1Z7Z - chains 2 and I of the 6 polymer chains in the assembly; structure by electron microscopy, 8.00 A resolution (low resolution: residue-level contacts below are approximate; hydrogen-bond / salt-bridge calls are withheld).

# Chain 2
Molecule: human coxsackievirus A21
From: Human coxsackievirus A21
Notes: fragment: Viral Protein 2 residues 2010-2272
Amino-acid sequence (272 residues; row label = number of the first residue in the row):
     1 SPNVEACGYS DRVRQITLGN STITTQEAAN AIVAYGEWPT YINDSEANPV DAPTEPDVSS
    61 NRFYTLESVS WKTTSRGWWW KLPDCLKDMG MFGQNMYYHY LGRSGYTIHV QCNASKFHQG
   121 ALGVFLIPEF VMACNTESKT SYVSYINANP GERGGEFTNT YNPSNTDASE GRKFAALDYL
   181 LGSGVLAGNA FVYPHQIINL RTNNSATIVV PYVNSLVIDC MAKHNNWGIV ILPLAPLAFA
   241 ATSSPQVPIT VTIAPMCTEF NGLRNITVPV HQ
Unresolved in the structure: 1-9

# Chain I
Molecule: Intercellular adhesion molecule-1
From: Homo sapiens
Notes: fragment: icam-1 extracellular domain 1-5
Reference sequence: P05362 (ICA1_HUMAN); residues 1-450 here correspond to UniProt positions 28-477 (UniProt number = residue number + 27)
Amino-acid sequence (450 residues; numbered 1 to 450; the number before each row is that of its first residue):
     1 QTSVSPSKVI LPRGGSVLVT CSTSCDQPML LGIETPLPKK ELLLPGNNRK VYELSNVQED
    61 SQPMCYSNCP DGQSTAKTFL TVYWTPERVE LAPLPSWQPV GKNLTLRCQV EGGAPRANLT
   121 VVLLRGEKEL KREPAVGEPA EVTTTVLVRR DHHGANFSCR TELDLRPQGL ELFENTSAPY
   181 QLQTFVLPAT PPQLVSPRVL EVDTQGTVVC SLDGLFPVSE AQVHLALGDQ RLNPTVTYGN
   241 DSFSAKASVS VTAEDEGTQR LTCAVILGNQ SQETLQTVTI YSFPAPNVIL TKPEVSEGTE
   301 VTVKCEAHPR AKVTLNGVPA QPLGPRAQLL LKATPEDNGR SFSCSATLEV AGQLIHKNQT
   361 RELRVLYGPR LDERDCPGNW TWPENSQQTP MCQAWGNPLP ELKCLKDGTF PLPIGESVTV
   421 TRDLEGTYLC RARSTQGEVT REVTVNVLSP
Unresolved in the structure: 308-323
Disulfides: Cys21-Cys65, Cys25-Cys69, Cys108-Cys159, Cys210-Cys263, Cys305-Cys344, Cys376-Cys392, Cys404-Cys430
Covalent attachments: N-acetylglucosamine (NAG) linked to Asn103, Asn156, Asn175, Asn240, Asn269, Asn358
Modified residues: Asn118 (glycosylation site)
Differences from the reference sequence: engineered mutation Met29 (Lys56 in P05362)
Residues lining bound ligands:
  - N-acetylglucosamine (NAG; 2-acetamido-2-deoxy-beta-D-glucopyranose), molecule 1: Tyr83, Trp84, Thr85
  - N-acetylglucosamine (NAG), molecule 2: Ala117, Asn118, Asp164, Pro167, Gln168
UniProt features mapped onto this chain:
  - motif: Arg125 to Glu127 (Cell attachment site)
  - glycosylation (N-linked (GlcNAc...) asparagine): Asn103, Asn118 (complex), Asn156, Asn175, Asn240, Asn269, Asn358, Asn379

# Chain 2 / chain I interface
Residue-residue contacts (8):
  Lys139(2) with Glu41(I); Leu42(I); Leu43(I)
  Tyr142(2) with Glu41(I)
  Thr166(2) with Leu42(I)
  Asp167(2) with Lys40(I)
  Ala168(2) with Glu41(I)
  Arg172(2) with Lys39(I)
Interface residues without a listed pair, chain 2 (7 interface residues in all): Ser138

# In short
Chain 2 and chain I form an interface of 7 and 5 residues respectively. Ligands of chain I:
N-acetylglucosamine. Covalently linked N-acetylglucosamine: at Asn103(I), Asn156(I), Asn175(I), Asn240(I),
Asn269(I) and Asn358(I).
Here chain 2 is human coxsackievirus A21 (Human coxsackievirus A21) and chain I is Intercellular adhesion
molecule-1 (Homo sapiens). Entry 1Z7Z (Cryo-em structure of human coxsackievirus A21 complexed with five
domain icam-1kilifi) was determined by electron microscopy together with 1Z7S from the same study.
